6RDX - chains V and Z of the 31 polymer chains in the assembly; structure by electron microscopy, 3.90 A resolution.

[Chain V]
Name: ATP synthase subunit alpha
From: Polytomella sp. Pringsheim 198.80
UniProtKB: A0ZW40 (A0ZW40_9CHLO); numbering as in UniProt (aligned over 1-562)
Chain sequence (562 residues; numbered 1 to 562; the number before each row is that of its first residue):
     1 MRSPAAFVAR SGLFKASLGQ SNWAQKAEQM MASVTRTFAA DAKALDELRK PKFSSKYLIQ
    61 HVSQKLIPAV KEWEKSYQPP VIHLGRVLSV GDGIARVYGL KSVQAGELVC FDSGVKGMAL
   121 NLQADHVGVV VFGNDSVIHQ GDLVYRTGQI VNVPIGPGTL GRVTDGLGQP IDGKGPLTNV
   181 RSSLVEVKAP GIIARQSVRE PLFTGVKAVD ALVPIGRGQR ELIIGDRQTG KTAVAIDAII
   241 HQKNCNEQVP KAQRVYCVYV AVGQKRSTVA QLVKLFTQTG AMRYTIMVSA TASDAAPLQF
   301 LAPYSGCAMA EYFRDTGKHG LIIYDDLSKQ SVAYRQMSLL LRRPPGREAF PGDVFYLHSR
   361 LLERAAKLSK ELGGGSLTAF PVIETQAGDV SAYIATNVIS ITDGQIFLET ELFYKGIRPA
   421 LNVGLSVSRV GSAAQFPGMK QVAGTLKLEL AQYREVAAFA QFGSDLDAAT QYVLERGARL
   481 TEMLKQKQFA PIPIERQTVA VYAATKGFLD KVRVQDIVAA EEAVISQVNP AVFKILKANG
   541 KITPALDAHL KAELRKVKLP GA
Disordered / not traced: 1-42
Differences from the reference sequence: conflict Arg266 (Lys in A0ZW40)
Ion coordination: Mg2+: Thr232 (together with ATP)
Residues lining bound ligands: ATP (adenosine-5'-triphosphate): Arg227, Gln228, Thr229, Gly230, Lys231, Thr232, Ala233, Asp326, Phe413, Arg418, Pro419, Gln486, Lys487, Gln488

[Chain Z]
Name: ATP synthase subunit beta
From: Polytomella sp. Pringsheim 198.80
Notes: EC 7.1.2.2
UniProtKB: A0ZW41 (A0ZW41_9CHLO); numbering as in UniProt (aligned over 1-574)
Chain sequence (574 residues; each row starts with the number of its first residue):
     1 MALRYAAGLA KNVVQRQGAS LNIARAFAAE PAPAIDAGYV SQVIGPVVDV RFDGELPSIL
    61 SSLEVEGHSV RLVLEVAQHM GDNTVRCIAM DSTDGLVRGQ KVVDTGSPIK VPVGRGTLGR
   121 IMNVIGEPVD EQGPIDAADI WSIHREAPEF TEQSTEQEIL VTGIKVVDLL APYQRGGKIG
   181 LFGGAGVGKT VLIMELINNV AKAHGGFSVF AGVGERTREG NDLYREMIES GVIKLGAERG
   241 NSKCTLVYGQ MNEPPGARAR VALTGLTVAE YFRDIEGQDV LLFVDNIFRF TQANSEVSAL
   301 LGRIPSAVGY QPTLATDLGG LQERITTTTK GSITSVQAVY VPADDLTDPA PATTFAHLDA
   361 TTVLSRSIAE LGIYPAVDPL DSTSRMLNPN VIGAEHYNVA RGVQKVLQDY KNLQDIIAIL
   421 GMDELSEEDK LTVARARKIQ RFLSQPFQVA EVFTGTPGKY VDLADTISGF QGVLTGKYDD
   481 LPEMAFYMVG DIKEVKEKAD KMAKDIASRK EADNKKVSEE LKDIPSLDKL VSEIKEVVIE
   541 EDDGLEEDFK AEALSSETVV LNEEGKSVPL PKKN
Disordered / not traced: 1-36
Differences from the reference sequence: conflict Ala350 (Gly in A0ZW41), Leu387 (Arg in A0ZW41)

[Chain V / chain Z interface]
Pairs across the interface (136):
  Ser54(V) - Asp82(Z)  hydrogen bond
  His83(V) - Asn562(Z)
  His83(V) - Glu563(Z)
  His83(V) - Glu564(Z)
  His83(V) - Gly565(Z)
  Leu84(V) - Glu563(Z)
  Gly99(V) - Arg98(Z)  hydrogen bond (backbone-side chain)
  Leu100(V) - Arg98(Z)  hydrogen bond (backbone-side chain)
  Lys101(V) - Arg98(Z)
  Ser102(V) - Val97(Z)
  Val103(V) - Leu96(Z)
  Val103(V) - Val97(Z)
  Val103(V) - Arg98(Z)
  Gln104(V) - Gly95(Z)
  Gln104(V) - Leu96(Z)
  Gln104(V) - Val97(Z)
  Ala105(V) - Val43(Z)  hydrophobic
  Ala105(V) - Thr93(Z)
  Ala105(V) - Asp94(Z)
  Ala105(V) - Gly95(Z)  hydrogen bond (backbone-backbone)
  Ala105(V) - Leu96(Z)  hydrogen bond (backbone-backbone)
  Cys110(V) - Val560(Z)  hydrophobic
  Cys110(V) - Leu570(Z)  hydrophobic
  Asp112(V) - Lys573(Z)
  Asp112(V) - Asn574(Z)
  Ser113(V) - Asn574(Z)  hydrogen bond
  Asn121(V) - Val43(Z)
  Asn121(V) - Ile44(Z)
  Leu122(V) - Gln42(Z)
  Leu122(V) - Val43(Z)  hydrogen bond (backbone-backbone)
  Leu122(V) - Leu96(Z)
  Leu122(V) - Arg98(Z)
  Gln123(V) - Ser41(Z)
  Gln123(V) - Gln42(Z)
  Gln123(V) - Ile44(Z)
  Gln123(V) - Arg98(Z)  hydrogen bond (backbone-side chain)
  Ala124(V) - Ser41(Z)
  Ala124(V) - Gln42(Z)
  Val127(V) - Arg98(Z)
  Asp142(V) - Asn574(Z)
  Tyr145(V) - Val560(Z)  hydrophobic
  Tyr145(V) - Leu570(Z)  hydrophobic
  Tyr145(V) - Pro571(Z)
  Arg146(V) - Val560(Z)
  Arg146(V) - Leu561(Z)  hydrogen bond (backbone-backbone)
  Thr147(V) - Val559(Z)
  Ile150(V) - Gly95(Z)
  Pro154(V) - Leu554(Z)  hydrophobic
  Gly156(V) - Phe549(Z)
  Pro157(V) - Leu545(Z)
  Pro157(V) - Phe549(Z)
  Leu160(V) - Leu545(Z)  hydrophobic
  Asn179(V) - Phe549(Z)
  Asn179(V) - Ala551(Z)
  Val180(V) - Phe549(Z)
  Val180(V) - Ala551(Z)
  Val180(V) - Glu552(Z)
  Val180(V) - Leu554(Z)  hydrophobic
  Arg181(V) - Phe549(Z)
  Arg181(V) - Glu552(Z)
  Ser182(V) - Glu552(Z)  hydrogen bond (backbone-side chain)
  Glu186(V) - Asp94(Z)
  Lys188(V) - Asp91(Z)  salt bridge
  Ala189(V) - Asn252(Z)
  Pro190(V) - Thr217(Z)
  Gly191(V) - Thr217(Z)
  Ile192(V) - Ile121(Z)  hydrophobic
  Ile192(V) - Thr217(Z)
  Ile192(V) - Asn221(Z)
  Ile192(V) - Tyr248(Z)  hydrophobic
  Ile192(V) - Gln250(Z)
  Ile193(V) - Val129(Z)
  Ile193(V) - Asp130(Z)
  Ile193(V) - Glu131(Z)
  Ile193(V) - Tyr224(Z)  hydrophobic
  Ile193(V) - Arg225(Z)
  Arg195(V) - Thr217(Z)
  Gln196(V) - Asn221(Z)
  Ser197(V) - Asp222(Z)  hydrogen bond
  Val198(V) - Arg218(Z)
  Arg220(V) - Arg216(Z)
  Pro250(V) - Val538(Z)
  Lys251(V) - Asp542(Z)
  Lys251(V) - Asp543(Z)
  Lys251(V) - Gly544(Z)
  Lys251(V) - Glu547(Z)  salt bridge
  Arg254(V) - Glu540(Z)  hydrogen bond (side chain-backbone)
  Arg254(V) - Asp543(Z)
  Tyr256(V) - Asp543(Z)  hydrogen bond (side chain-backbone)
  Tyr256(V) - Leu545(Z)
  Tyr312(V) - Leu545(Z)
  Tyr312(V) - Phe549(Z)
  Phe313(V) - Leu545(Z)  hydrophobic
  Lys318(V) - Leu545(Z)
  Arg343(V) - Ile44(Z)
  Arg343(V) - Gly45(Z)
  Pro344(V) - Ala299(Z)
  Pro344(V) - Gly302(Z)
  Gly352(V) - Glu296(Z)
  Phe355(V) - Arg258(Z)
  Phe355(V) - Gln292(Z)
  Phe355(V) - Glu296(Z)
  Tyr356(V) - Ser92(Z)  hydrogen bond
  Tyr356(V) - Pro254(Z)  hydrophobic
  Tyr356(V) - Pro255(Z)
  Ser359(V) - Met251(Z)  hydrogen bond (side chain-backbone)
  Ser359(V) - Asn252(Z)  hydrogen bond (side chain-backbone)
  Glu363(V) - Thr217(Z)  hydrogen bond
  Glu363(V) - Met251(Z)
  Glu363(V) - Asn252(Z)
  Ser400(V) - Arg216(Z)
  Ser400(V) - Met251(Z)
  Ile401(V) - Arg216(Z)  hydrogen bond (backbone-side chain)
  Ile401(V) - Met251(Z)  hydrophobic
  Thr402(V) - Arg216(Z)
  Asp403(V) - Arg216(Z)
  Asp403(V) - Arg218(Z)  salt bridge
  Arg429(V) - Gly184(Z)
  Arg429(V) - Ala185(Z)
  Arg429(V) - Arg218(Z)
  Arg429(V) - Glu219(Z)  salt bridge
  Val430(V) - Arg218(Z)
  Asn529(V) - Leu527(Z)
  Ala531(V) - Val531(Z)  hydrophobic
  Lys534(V) - Val531(Z)
  Ile535(V) - Leu530(Z)
  Ile535(V) - Val531(Z)  hydrophobic
  Ala538(V) - Ile534(Z)  hydrophobic
  Ala545(V) - Ile524(Z)  hydrophobic
  Leu546(V) - Leu530(Z)  hydrophobic
  His549(V) - Glu520(Z)  salt bridge
  His549(V) - Ile524(Z)
  His549(V) - Pro525(Z)  hydrogen bond (side chain-backbone)
  His549(V) - Ser526(Z)
  His549(V) - Leu527(Z)
  His549(V) - Leu530(Z)
Other interface residues (no listed pair), chain V (88 interface residues in all): Pro80, Ile82, Phe111, Leu120, His139, Gly148, Ile155, Glu247, Gln248, Asp353, Ser391, Thr396, Asn397, Ile399, Leu448, Ala548, Glu553
Other interface residues (no listed pair), chain Z (82 interface residues in all): Gly220, Glu253, Arg289, Leu300, Tyr340, Ala343, Glu370, Asp528, Lys535, Ile539, Glu546, Lys550, Thr558

[Overview]
88 residues of chain V and 82 residues of chain Z are in contact; the contacts include 19 hydrogen bonds and 5
salt bridges. Among the polar pairs are Lys188(V)-Asp91(Z), Lys251(V)-Glu547(Z) and Asp403(V)-Arg218(Z). Bound
to chain V: ATP.
Here chain V is ATP synthase subunit alpha and chain Z is ATP synthase subunit beta, both from Polytomella sp.
Pringsheim 198.80. Entry 6RDX (Cryo-EM structure of Polytomella F-ATP synthase, Rotary substate 1F,
monomer-masked refinement) was determined by electron microscopy together with 6RD4, 6RD5, 6RD6, 6RD7, 6RD8,
6RD9 and 46 further entries from the same study.
